4DR3 - chains A and O of the 21 polymer chains in the assembly; structure by X-ray diffraction, 3.35 A resolution.

# Chain A
Molecule: 16S rRNA
Source organism: Thermus thermophilus
Sequence (1522 nucleotides; row label = number of the first residue in the row; note: 42 numbers in that range are skipped by the numbering (no residue carries them; nothing is unmodelled there); a row labelled like 190A-190L holds insertion residues (190A, then the next letters in order); numbering starts at 0):
     0 UUUGUUGGAG AGUUUGAUCC UGGCUCAGGG UGAACGCUGG CGGCGUGCCU AAGACAUGCA
    60 AGUCGUGCGG G
    73 CCGCGGGGUU UU
    88 ACUCCG
    95 UGGUC
   101 AGCGGCGGAC GGGUGAGUAA CGCGUGGGU
  129A G
   130 ACCUACCCGG AAGAGGGGGA CAACCCGGGG AAACUCGGGC UAAUCCCCCA UGUGGACCCG
   190 C
190A-190L CCCUUGGGGUGU
   191 GUCCAAAGGG CUUU
   216 GCCCGCUUCC GGAUGGGCCC GCGUCCCAUC AGCUAGUUGG UGGGGUAAUG GCCCACCAAG
   276 GCGACGACGG GUAGCCGGUC UGAGAGGAUG GCCGGCCACA GGGGCACUGA GACACGGGCC
   336 CCACUCCUAC GGGAGGCAGC AGUUAGGAAU CUUCCGCAAU GGGCGCAAGC CUGACGGAGC
   396 GACGCCGCUU GGAGGAAGAA GCCCUUCGGG GUGUAAACUC CUGAA
   442 CCCGGGACGA AACCCCCGAC GA
   474 GGGGACUGAC GGUACCGGG
   494 GUAAUAGCGC CGGCCAACUC CGUGCCAGCA GCCGCGGUAA UACGGAGGGC GCGAGCGUUA
   554 CCCGGAUUCA CUGGGCGUAA AGGGCGUGUA GGCGGCCUGG GGCGUCCCAU GUGAAAGACC
   614 ACGGCUCAAC CGUGGGGGAG CGUGGGAUAC GCUCAGGCUA GACGGUGGGA GAGGGUGGUG
   674 GAAUUCCCGG AGUAGCGGUG AAAUGCGCAG AUACCGGGAG GAACGCCGAU GGCGAAGGCA
   734 GCCACCUGGU CCACCCGUGA CGCUGAGGCG CGAAAGCGUG GGGAGCAAAC CGGAUUAGAU
   794 ACCCGGGUAG UCCACGCCCU AAACGAUGCG CGCUAGGUCU CUGGGUCU
   848 CCUGGGGGCC GAAGCUAACG CGUUAAGCGC GCCGCCUGGG GAGUACGGCC GCAAGGCUGA
   908 AACUCAAAGG AAUUGACGGG GGCCCGCACA AGCGGUGGAG CAUGUGGUUU AAUUCGAAGX
   968 AACGCGAAGA ACCUUACCAG GCCUUGACAU GCUAGG
 1003A G
  1004 AACCCGGGUG AAAGCCUGGG GUGCCCC
1030A-1030D GCGA
  1031 GGGGAGCCCU AGCACAGGUG CUGCAUGGCC GUCGUCAGCU CGUGCCGUGA GGUGUUGGGU
  1091 UAAGUCCCGC AACGAGCGCA ACCCCCGCCG UUAGUUGCCA GCGGUUCGGC CGGGCACUCU
  1151 AACGGGACUG CCCGCGAAA
  1171 GCGGGAGGAA GGAGGGGACG ACGUCUGGUC AGCAUGGCCC UUACGGCCUG GGCGACACAC
  1231 GUGCUACAAU GCCCACUACA AAGCGAUGCC ACCCGGCAAC GGGGAGCUAA UCGCAAAAAG
  1291 GUGGGCCCAG UUCGGAUUGG GGUCUGCAAC CCGACCCCAU GAAGCCGGAA UCGCUAGUAA
  1351 UCGCGGAUCA G
 1361A C
  1362 CAUGCCGCGG UGAAUACGUU CCCGGGCCUU GUACACACXG CCXGUXACGC CAUGGGAGCG
  1422 GGCUCUACCC GAAGUCGCCG GG
  1446 AGCCUACGGG
  1459 CAGGCGCCGA GGGUAGGGCC CGUGACUGGG GCGAAGUCGU AACAAGGUAG CUGUACCGGA
  1519 AGGUGCGGCU GGAUCCACUC CUUUCU
Unresolved in the structure: 0-4, 1534-1538
Modified / non-standard residues: PSU (pseudouridine-5'-monophosphate) at position 516, 7MG (7N-methyl-8-hydroguanosine-5'-monophosphate) at position 527, M2G (N2-dimethylguanosine-5'-monophosphate) at position 966, 5MC (5-methylcytidine-5'-monophosphate) at position 967, 2MG (2N-methylguanosine-5'-monophosphate) at position 1207, 5MC (5-methylcytidine-5'-monophosphate) at position 1400, 4OC (4n,o2'-methylcytidine-5'-monophosphate) at position 1402, 5MC (5-methylcytidine-5'-monophosphate) at position 1404, 5MC (5-methylcytidine-5'-monophosphate) at position 1407, UR3 (3-methyluridine-5'-monophoshate) at position 1498, MA6 (6N-dimethyladenosine-5'-monophoshate) at position 1518, MA6 (6N-dimethyladenosine-5'-monophoshate) at position 1519, PSU (pseudouridine-5'-monophosphate) at position 1540, PSU (pseudouridine-5'-monophosphate) at position 1541
Sequence notes: conflict C1534 (A2157 in M26923.1), A1535 (C2158 in M26923.1)
Ion coordination: Mg2+ site 1 near U5 (its only coordinating residue here); Mg2+ site 2: G6 (shared with 1 residue of chain D); Mg2+ site 3 near G21 (its only coordinating residue here); Mg2+ site 4 near G22 (its only coordinating residue here); Mg2+ site 5: C48, G115; Mg2+ site 6 near A53 (its only coordinating residue here); Mg2+ site 7: A59, C386; Mg2+ site 8 near U62 (its only coordinating residue here); Mg2+ site 9 near U98 (its only coordinating residue here); Mg2+ site 10 near G107 (its only coordinating residue here); Mg2+ site 11 near G111 (its only coordinating residue here); Mg2+ site 12: G117, G289; 104 more Mg2+ sites not listed
Residues lining bound ligands: streptomycin (SRY): U14, C526, 7MG_527, C912, A913, A914, A915, C1490, G1491
Reported in the primary citation:
  - binding site for streptomycin: U14, C526, 7MG_527, A914, C1490, G1491
  - conformationally variable residues (helix shift, loop rearrangement): A1408, C1409, C1490 to UR3_1498, G1516 to G1520

# Chain O
Name: 30S ribosomal protein S15
Source organism: Thermus thermophilus
UniProt: Q5SJ76 (RS15_THET8); numbering as in UniProt (aligned over 1-89)
Amino-acid sequence (89 residues; row label = number of the first residue in the row):
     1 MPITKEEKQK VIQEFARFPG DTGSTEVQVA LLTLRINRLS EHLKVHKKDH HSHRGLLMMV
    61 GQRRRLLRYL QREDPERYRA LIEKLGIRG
Unresolved in the structure: 1, 89

# Chain A / chain O interface
Pairs across the interface (67; chain A residue first):
  G579(A) - Arg54(O)  hydrogen bond to the sugar
  U580(A) - Arg54(O)  salt bridge to the phosphate
  U580(A) - Leu57(O)  sugar contact
  U580(A) - Met58(O)  sugar contact
  G581(A) - Gly61(O)  phosphate contact
  G581(A) - Arg64(O)  hydrogen bond to the phosphate
  U582(A) - Arg64(O)  salt bridge to the phosphate
  U582(A) - Arg68(O)  salt bridge to the phosphate
  C656(A) - Gln28(O)  hydrogen bond to the sugar
  C656(A) - Gln62(O)  sugar contact
  G657(A) - Thr22(O)  hydrogen bond to the sugar
  G657(A) - Gln28(O)  sugar contact
  G657(A) - Leu31(O)  phosphate contact
  G658(A) - Lys8(O)  salt bridge to the phosphate
  G658(A) - Ile12(O)  phosphate contact
  G658(A) - Thr22(O)  sugar contact
  G658(A) - Leu31(O)  phosphate contact
  U659(A) - Lys8(O)  salt bridge to the phosphate
  U659(A) - Gln9(O)  phosphate contact
  G660(A) - Lys5(O)  salt bridge to the phosphate
  G666(A) - His51(O)  sugar contact
  G666(A) - Ser52(O)  base contact
  G667(A) - His42(O)  base contact
  G667(A) - Asp49(O)  hydrogen bond to the sugar
  G667(A) - His50(O)  sugar contact
  G667(A) - His51(O)  sugar contact
  G668(A) - His46(O)  sugar contact
  G668(A) - Lys48(O)  sugar contact
  G668(A) - Asp49(O)  sugar contact
  U669(A) - Lys48(O)  salt bridge to the phosphate
  A728(A) - Arg54(O)  salt bridge to the phosphate
  A729(A) - His51(O)  hydrogen bond to the base
  G730(A) - His51(O)  hydrogen bond to the base
  C739(A) - His42(O)  hydrogen bond to the sugar
  U740(A) - Pro2(O)  phosphate contact
  U740(A) - His42(O)  sugar contact
  U740(A) - Ser52(O)  hydrogen bond to the sugar
  G741(A) - Arg35(O)  salt bridge to the phosphate
  G741(A) - Leu39(O)  sugar contact
  G741(A) - His51(O)  hydrogen bond to the sugar
  G741(A) - Ser52(O)  sugar contact
  G741(A) - Gly55(O)  sugar contact
  G742(A) - Arg35(O)  salt bridge to the phosphate
  G742(A) - Met58(O)  sugar contact
  G742(A) - Met59(O)  phosphate contact
  G750(A) - Phe18(O)  phosphate contact
  G750(A) - Gly20(O)  sugar contact
  G750(A) - Asp21(O)  hydrogen bond to the sugar
  G750(A) - Thr22(O)  sugar contact
  G750(A) - Gly23(O)  hydrogen bond to the sugar
  G750(A) - Gln28(O)  base contact
  U751(A) - Phe18(O)  phosphate contact
  U751(A) - Gly23(O)  sugar contact
  U751(A) - Ser24(O)  sugar contact
  U751(A) - Thr25(O)  sugar contact
  G752(A) - Tyr69(O)  sugar contact
  A753(A) - Tyr69(O)  hydrogen bond to the phosphate
  C754(A) - Arg65(O)  sugar contact
  C754(A) - Leu66(O)  sugar contact
  C754(A) - Tyr69(O)  sugar contact
  C754(A) - Arg72(O)  salt bridge to the phosphate
  G755(A) - Arg65(O)  salt bridge to the phosphate
  C756(A) - Arg65(O)  salt bridge to the phosphate
  C764(A) - His50(O)  phosphate contact
  G765(A) - His50(O)  phosphate contact
  A807(A) - Lys48(O)  salt bridge to the phosphate
  C808(A) - Lys48(O)  salt bridge to the phosphate
Interface residues without a listed pair, chain A (36 interface residues in all): G661, G727, C749, G758, G763
Interface residues without a listed pair, chain O (40 interface residues in all): Arg17, Arg38, His53, Arg77

# Overview
36 residues of chain A face 40 of chain O across their interface, with 13 hydrogen bonds and 15 salt bridges.
Polar contacts include A729(A)-His51(O), G730(A)-His51(O) and G579(A)-Arg54(O). Chain A binds streptomycin.
The paper reports a binding site for streptomycin at U14(A), C526(A) and 7MG_527(A) among others;
conformational variability at A1408(A), C1409(A) and C1490(A) among others.
Chain A is 16S rRNA and chain O is 30S ribosomal protein S15, both from Thermus thermophilus; the structure,
Crystal structure of the Thermus thermophilus (HB8) 30S ribosomal subunit with streptomycin bound, was
determined by X-ray diffraction, deposited together with 4DR1, 4DR2, 4DR4, 4DR5, 4DR6 and 4DR7.
